5R17 - chains A and B; structure by X-ray diffraction, 1.87 A resolution.

# Chain A
Name: Pre-mRNA-splicing factor 8
Source organism: Saccharomyces cerevisiae (strain ATCC 204508 / S288c)
Notes: fragment: yPrp8 RNaseH
UniProt: P33334 (PRP8_YEAST); residues 1836-2090 here = UniProt positions 1836-2090
Sequence (258 residues; numbered 1833 to 2090; the number before each row is that of its first residue):
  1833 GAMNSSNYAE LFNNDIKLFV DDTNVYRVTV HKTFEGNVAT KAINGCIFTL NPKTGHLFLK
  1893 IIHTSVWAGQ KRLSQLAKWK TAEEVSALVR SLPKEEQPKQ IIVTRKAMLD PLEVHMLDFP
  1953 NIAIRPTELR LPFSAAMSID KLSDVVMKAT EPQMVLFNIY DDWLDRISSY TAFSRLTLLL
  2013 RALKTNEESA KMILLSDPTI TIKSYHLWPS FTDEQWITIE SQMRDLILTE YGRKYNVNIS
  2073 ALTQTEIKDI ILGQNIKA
Disordered / not traced: 2070-2090
Construct notes: expression tag (1833-1835)
UniProt features mapped onto this chain:
  - mutagenesis: Asp1853 (D1853A: Alters protein folding. Severely impaired growth. Strongly reduced growth at 35 degrees Celsius; when associated with A-1854; D1853N: Reduced growth at 30 degrees Celsius ...), Asp1854 (D1854A: Reduced growth at 30 degrees Celsius. Strongly reduced growth at 16 degrees Celsius. Strongly reduced growth at 35 degrees Celsius; when associated with A-1853 ...), Thr1855 (T1855A: Reduced growth at 30 degrees Celsius. Strongly reduced growth at 16 degrees Celsius), Thr1936 (T1936A: Reduced growth at 30 degrees Celsius. Strongly reduced growth at 16 degrees Celsius), Arg1937 (R1937K: Severely impaired growth. Reduced growth at 30 degrees Celsius. Strongly reduced growth at 16 degrees Celsius)

# Chain B
Name: A1 cistron-splicing factor AAR2
Source organism: Saccharomyces cerevisiae (strain ATCC 204508 / S288c)
Notes: fragment: GAMA - Aar2(1-152) - SSSSS - Aar2(171-317); engineered mutation(s): L153_D170delinsSSSSS
UniProt: P32357 (AAR2_YEAST); aligned to UniProt positions 1-317 over residues 1-317
Sequence (308 residues; numbered -3 to 317; 13 numbers in that range are skipped by the numbering (no residue carries them; nothing is unmodelled there); the number before each row is that of its first residue; numbers below 1 keep their minus sign (Gly-3 is residue -3)):
    -3 GAMAMNTVPF TSAPIEVTIG IDQYSFNVKE NQPFHGIKDI PIGHVHVIHF QHADNSSMRY
    57 GYWFDCRMGN FYIQYDPKDG LYKMMEERDG AKFENIVHNF KERQMMVSYP KIDEDDTWYN
   117 LTEFVQMDKI RKIVRKDENQ FSYVDSSMTT VQENEL
   166 SSSSSDPAHS LNYTVINFKS REAIRPGHEM EDFLDKSYYL NTVMLQGIFK NSSNYFGELQ
   226 FAFLNAMFFG NYGSSLQWHA MIELICSSAT VPKHMLDKLD EILYYQIKTL PEQYSDILLN
   286 ERVWNICLYS SFQKNSLHNT EKIMENKYPE LL
Disordered / not traced: -3 to 0, 166-169
Construct notes: expression tag (-3 to 0); conflict Ser166 (Leu153 in P32357), Ser167 (Lys154 in P32357), Ser170 (Leu157 in P32357)
UniProt features mapped onto this chain:
  - region: Leu261 to Ile282 (Leucine-zipper)
  - modified residue: Ser253 (Phosphoserine), Thr274 (Phosphothreonine)

# Chain A / chain B interface
Residue-residue contacts (17; chain A residue first):
  Gln1907(A) with Met195(B); Leu199(B)
  Leu1908(A) with Met195(B), hydrophobic
  Trp1911(A) with Glu194(B); Met195(B), hydrophobic; Phe198(B), hydrophobic
  Asp1942(A) with Lys184(B), salt bridge
  Glu1945(A) with Lys184(B), salt bridge
  Val1946(A) with Ile189(B), hydrophobic; Glu194(B); Phe198(B), hydrophobic
  His1947(A) with Glu194(B)
  Leu1949(A) with Lys184(B); Ser185(B); Arg186(B); Ile189(B), hydrophobic
  Asp1950(A) with Arg186(B), salt bridge

# Summary
9 residues of chain A and 8 residues of chain B are in contact, with 3 salt bridges. Polar contacts include
Asp1942(A)-Lys184(B), Glu1945(A)-Lys184(B) and Asp1950(A)-Arg186(B). UniProt lists 5 mutagenesis sites on
chain A.
Here chain A is Pre-mRNA-splicing factor 8 and chain B is A1 cistron-splicing factor AAR2, both from
Saccharomyces cerevisiae (strain ATCC 204508 / S288c). Entry 5R17 (PanDDA analysis group deposition --
Auto-refined data of Aar2/RNaseH for ground state model 22, DMSO-free) was determined by X-ray diffraction
together with 5QY1, 5QY2, 5QY3, 5QY4, 5QY5, 5QY6 and 128 further entries from the same study.
